PDB entry 8F3C | electron microscopy, 3.40 A resolution | chains H and I of the 8 polymer chains in the assembly

# Chain H
Protein: DNA-directed RNA polymerase subunit alpha
Organism: Escherichia coli
Notes: EC 2.7.7.6
UniProtKB: A1AGI6 (RPOA_ECOK1); residue numbers follow UniProt; this construct covers 1-328
Sequence (328 residues; each row starts with the number of its first residue):
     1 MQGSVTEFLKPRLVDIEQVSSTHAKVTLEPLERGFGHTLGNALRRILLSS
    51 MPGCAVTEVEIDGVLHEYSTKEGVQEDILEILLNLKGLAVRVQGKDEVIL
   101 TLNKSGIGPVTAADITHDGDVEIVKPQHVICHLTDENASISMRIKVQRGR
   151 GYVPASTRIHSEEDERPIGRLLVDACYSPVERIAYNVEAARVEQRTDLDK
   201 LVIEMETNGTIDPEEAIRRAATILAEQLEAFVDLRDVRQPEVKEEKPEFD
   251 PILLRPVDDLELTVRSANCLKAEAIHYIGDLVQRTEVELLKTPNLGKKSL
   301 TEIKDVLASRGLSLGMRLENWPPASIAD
Disordered / not traced: 1-4, 159-169, 235-328

# Chain I
Protein: DNA-directed RNA polymerase subunit beta
Organism: Escherichia coli
Notes: EC 2.7.7.6
UniProtKB: P0A8V2 (RPOB_ECOLI); numbering as in UniProt (aligned over 1-1342)
Sequence (1342 residues; row label = number of the first residue in the row):
     1 MVYSYTEKKRIRKDFGKRPQVLDVPYLLSIQLDSFQKFIEQDPEGQYGLE
    51 AAFRSVFPIQSYSGNSELQYVSYRLGEPVFDVQECQIRGVTYSAPLRVKL
   101 RLVIYEREAPEGTVKDIKEQEVYMGEIPLMTDNGTFVINGTERVIVSQLH
   151 RSPGVFFDSDKGKTHSSGKVLYNARIIPYRGSWLDFEFDPKDNLFVRIDR
   201 RRKLPATIILRALNYTTEQILDLFFEKVIFEIRDNKLQMELVPERLRGET
   251 ASFDIEANGKVYVEKGRRITARHIRQLEKDDVKLIEVPVEYIAGKVVAKD
   301 YIDESTGELICAANMELSLDLLAKLSQSGHKRIETLFTNDLDHGPYISET
   351 LRVDPTNDRLSALVEIYRMMRPGEPPTREAAESLFENLFFSEDRYDLSAV
   401 GRMKFNRSLLREEIEGSGILSKDDIIDVMKKLIDIRNGKGEVDDIDHLGN
   451 RRIRSVGEMAENQFRVGLVRVERAVKERLSLGDLDTLMPQDMINAKPISA
   501 AVKEFFGSSQLSQFMDQNNPLSEITHKRRISALGPGGLTRERAGFEVRDV
   551 HPTHYGRVCPIETPEGPNIGLINSLSVYAQTNEYGFLETPYRKVTDGVVT
   601 DEIHYLSAIEEGNYVIAQANSNLDEEGHFVEDLVTCRSKGESSLFSRDQV
   651 DYMDVSTQQVVSVGASLIPFLEHDDANRALMGANMQRQAVPTLRADKPLV
   701 GTGMERAVAVDSGVTAVAKRGGVVQYVDASRIVIKVNEDEMYPGEAGIDI
   751 YNLTKYTRSNQNTCINQMPCVSLGEPVERGDVLADGPSTDLGELALGQNM
   801 RVAFMPWNGYNFEDSILVSERVVQEDRFTTIHIQELACVSRDTKLGPEEI
   851 TADIPNVGEAALSKLDESGIVYIGAEVTGGDILVGKVTPKGETQLTPEEK
   901 LLRAIFGEKASDVKDSSLRVPNGVSGTVIDVQVFTRDGVEKDKRALEIEE
   951 MQLKQAKKDLSEELQILEAGLFSRIRAVLVAGGVEAEKLDKLPRDRWLEL
  1001 GLTDEEKQNQLEQLAEQYDELKHEFEKKLEAKRRKITQGDDLAPGVLKIV
  1051 KVYLAVKRRIQPGDKMAGRHGNKGVISKINPIEDMPYDENGTPVDIVLNP
  1101 LGVPSRMNIGQILETHLGMAAKGIGDKINAMLKQQQEVAKLREFIQRAYD
  1151 LGADVRQKVDLSTFSDEEVMRLAENLRKGMPIATPVFDGAKEAEIKELLK
  1201 LGDLPTSGQIRLYDGRTGEQFERPVTVGYMYMLKLNHLVDDKMHARSTGS
  1251 YSLVTQQPLGGKAQFGGQRFGEMEVWALEAYGAAYTLQEMLTVKSDDVNG
  1301 RTKMYKNIVDGNHQMEPGMPESFNVLLKEIRSLGINIELEDE
Disordered / not traced: 1, 891-914, 1342
Swiss-Prot annotation at these positions:
  - modified residue (N6-acetyllysine): Lys1022, Lys1200
  - mutagenesis: Ile561 (I561S: Resistant to antibiotics salinamide A and B), Ile569 (I569S: Resistant to antibiotics salinamide A and B), Ala665 (A665E: Resistant to antibiotics salinamide A and B), Asp675 (D675A/G: Resistant to antibiotics salinamide A and B), Asn677 (N677H/K: Resistant to antibiotics salinamide A and B), Leu680 (L680M: Resistant to antibiotics salinamide A and B), Glu813 (E813K: Disrupts the enzyme's active center)

# Interface between chain H and chain I
Contacting residue pairs (9):
  Arg33(H) with Pro1081(I); Glu1083(I), salt bridge
  Gly34(H) with Glu1083(I)
  His37(H) with Asp1084(I), salt bridge; Arg1216(I), hydrogen bond
  Asn41(H) with Arg1216(I); Thr1217(I), hydrogen bond (side chain-backbone)
  Arg44(H) with Thr1217(I)
  Arg45(H) with Thr1217(I), hydrogen bond (side chain-backbone)
Interface residues without a listed pair, chain H (7 interface residues in all): Tyr185
Interface residues without a listed pair, chain I (7 interface residues in all): Glu820, Glu1219

# Overview
The chain H/chain I interface involves 7 residues from each chain, with 3 hydrogen bonds and 2 salt bridges.
Polar pairs include Arg33(H)-Glu1083(I), His37(H)-Asp1084(I) and His37(H)-Arg1216(I). UniProt lists 7
mutagenesis sites on chain I.
Here chain H is DNA-directed RNA polymerase subunit alpha and chain I is DNA-directed RNA polymerase subunit
beta, both from Escherichia coli. Entry 8F3C (Cryo-EM consensus structure of Escherichia coli que-PEC (paused
elongation complex) RNA Polymerase minus preQ1 ligand) was determined by electron microscopy, deposited
together with 8G00, 8G1S, 8G2W, 8G4W, 8G7E and 8G8Z.
